PDB entry 3VYT | X-ray diffraction, 2.25 A resolution | chains A and B of the 3 polymer chains in the assembly

[Chain A]
Molecule: Hydrogenase expression/formation protein HypC
From: Thermococcus kodakarensis
UniProt: Q5JII0 (Q5JII0_PYRKO); residues 2-75 here = UniProt positions 2-75
Chain sequence (74 residues; numbered 2 to 75; the number before each row is that of its first residue):
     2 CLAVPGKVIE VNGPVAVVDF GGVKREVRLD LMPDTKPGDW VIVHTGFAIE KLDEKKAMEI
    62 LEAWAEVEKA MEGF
Not modelled in the structure: 2, 55-75
Reported in the primary citation:
  - mutagenesis - V24D: unchanged binding to Hydrogenase expression/formation protein HypD (chain B)

[Chain B]
Molecule: Hydrogenase expression/formation protein HypD
From: Thermococcus kodakarensis
UniProt: Q5JII1 (Q5JII1_PYRKO); residue numbers follow UniProt; this construct covers 1-372
Chain sequence (372 residues; row label = number of the first residue in the row):
     1 MEEPFEAYRS REVAMKLVEK IREEAKTLDG EIRIMHVCGT HEDTVTRHGI RSLLPENVKV
    61 VSGPGCPVCI TPVEDIVAMQ LIMRKAREEG EEIILTTFGD MYKIPTPMGS FADLKSEGFD
   121 VRIVYGIFDT YRIAKENPDK TVVHFSPGFE TTTAPAAGML NVAAQEELEN FKIYSVHRLT
   181 PPAVEVLLKQ GTVFQGLIAP GHVSTIIGVK GWEYLTEKYG IPQVVAGFEP NDVLMAILML
   241 IRMYKEGEAR IINEYERAVK YEGNVVAQKM IDKFFEVVDA KWRALGVFPK SGLELRKEWK
   301 DFEIRSFYKV EVPKNLPDLE KGCRCGAVLR GLALPTDCPL FGKTCTPRHP VGPCMVSYEG
   361 TCQIFYKYGV LF
Not modelled in the structure: 1-3, 372
Cystine bridges: Cys66-Cys69, Cys325-Cys354
Metal / ion sites: 4Fe-4S cluster Fe: Cys323, Cys338, Cys345, Cys362
Small-molecule neighbours: 4Fe-4S cluster (SF4): Cys323, Arg324, Cys325, Val328, Cys338, Leu340, Phe341, Cys345, Val351, Gly352, Pro353, Cys354, Met355, Cys362
Reported in the primary citation:
  - mutagenesis - C38A: abolished binding to Fe
  - mutagenesis - C38A: unchanged binding to Hydrogenase expression/formation protein HypC (chain A)
  - catalytic residues: Cys66 (proposed by the authors, not directly observed)

[How chain A and chain B interact]
Contacting residue pairs (33):
  Ala4(A) with His202(B)
  Arg29(A) with Phe128(B); Val162(B)
  Asp31(A) with Val162(B); Val266(B); Met270(B)
  Leu32(A) with Ala154(B), hydrophobic; Asn264(B), hydrogen bond (backbone-side chain); Ala267(B), hydrophobic
  Met33(A) with Asn264(B)
  Ile43(A) with His202(B); Tyr255(B); Ala258(B), hydrophobic
  His45(A) with Thr151(B); Thr152(B), hydrogen bond
  Thr46(A) with Tyr125(B); Gly126(B); Pro155(B)
  Phe48(A) with Ile127(B), hydrophobic; Pro155(B); Met159(B), hydrophobic
  Ile50(A) with Thr151(B); Thr205(B); Asn264(B), hydrogen bond (backbone-side chain)
  Glu51(A) with Thr205(B); Ala258(B); Lys260(B), salt bridge; Asn264(B)
  Lys52(A) with Arg257(B)
  Leu53(A) with Phe5(B), hydrophobic; Arg257(B); Ala258(B), hydrophobic
  Asp54(A) with Arg257(B), hydrogen bond (backbone-backbone)
Also at the interface, not in a pair above, chain B (24 interface residues in all): Gly158, Ile206, Gly263

[Summary]
Chain A and chain B form an interface of 14 and 24 residues respectively; the contacts include 4 hydrogen
bonds and 1 salt bridge. Polar contacts include Glu51(A)-Lys260(B), Leu32(A)-Asn264(B) and His45(A)-Thr152(B).
Bound to chain B: 4Fe-4S cluster. From the paper: the catalytic residue Cys66(B); C38A of chain B abolishes
binding to Fe.
Here chain A is Hydrogenase expression/formation protein HypC and chain B is Hydrogenase expression/formation
protein HypD, both from Thermococcus kodakarensis. Entry 3VYT (Crystal structure of the HypC-HypD-HypE complex
(form I inward)) was determined by X-ray diffraction together with 3VYS and 3VYU from the same study.
